Entry 7CGP (electron microscopy, 3.70 A resolution); this record covers chains A and L of the 15 polymer chains in the assembly.

[Chain A]
Name: Mitochondrial import inner membrane translocase subunit Tim22
Source organism: Homo sapiens
UniProt: Q9Y584 (TIM22_HUMAN); numbering as in UniProt (aligned over 1-194)
Amino-acid sequence (194 residues; row label = number of the first residue in the row):
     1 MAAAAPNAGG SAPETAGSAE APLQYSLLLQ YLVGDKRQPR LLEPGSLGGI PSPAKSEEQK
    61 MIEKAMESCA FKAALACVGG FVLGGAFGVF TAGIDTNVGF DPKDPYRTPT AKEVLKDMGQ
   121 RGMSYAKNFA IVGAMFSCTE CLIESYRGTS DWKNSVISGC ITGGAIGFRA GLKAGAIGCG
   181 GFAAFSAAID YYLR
Not modelled in the structure: 1-21, 94-118, 194
Disulfide bonds: C69-C141, C160-C179
Reported in the primary citation:
  - disease-associated variants - V33L (citing earlier work)

[Chain L]
Name: Mitochondrial import inner membrane translocase subunit Tim9
Source organism: Homo sapiens
UniProt: Q9Y5J7 (TIM9_HUMAN); numbering as in UniProt (aligned over 1-89)
Amino-acid sequence (89 residues; row label = number of the first residue in the row):
     1 MAAQIPESDQ IKQFKEFLGT YNKLTETCFL DCVKDFTTRE VKPEETTCSE HCLQKYLKMT
    61 QRISMRFQEY HIQQNEALAA KAGLLGQPR
Not modelled in the structure: 1-4, 83-89
Disulfide bonds: C28-C52, C32-C48
Swiss-Prot annotation at these positions:
  - motif: C28 to C52 (Twin CX3C motif)
  - modified residue: A2 (N-acetylalanine)

[How chain A and chain L interact]
Residue-residue contacts (17):
  D35(A) - L78(L)
  D35(A) - K81(L)  hydrogen bond (backbone-side chain)
  R37(A) - Q74(L)  hydrogen bond
  R37(A) - L78(L)
  Q38(A) - L78(L)
  P39(A) - N75(L)
  P39(A) - L78(L)
  R40(A) - H71(L)
  R40(A) - N75(L)  hydrogen bond (backbone-side chain)
  L42(A) - F67(L)  hydrophobic
  L42(A) - H71(L)
  G45(A) - Q13(L)
  G49(A) - E16(L)
  I50(A) - F17(L)  hydrophobic
  I50(A) - T20(L)
  S52(A) - Q61(L)
  P53(A) - Q61(L)
Other interface residues (no listed pair), chain A (14 interface residues in all): S46, L47, K60
Other interface residues (no listed pair), chain L (14 interface residues in all): L57, T60, M65
From the paper, about this interface:
  - residue pairs: N75(L)-R40(A) (hydrogen bond)
  - interface residues, chain L: F17(L)

[In short]
The chain A/chain L interface involves 14 residues from each chain; the contacts include 3 hydrogen bonds.
Among the polar pairs are D35(A)-K81(L), R37(A)-Q74(L) and R40(A)-N75(L). The authors report a hydrogen bond
between N75(L) and R40(A). The paper reports the interface residue F17(L).
Here chain A is Mitochondrial import inner membrane translocase subunit Tim22 and chain L is Mitochondrial
import inner membrane translocase subunit Tim9, both from Homo sapiens. Entry 7CGP (Cryo-EM structure of the
human mitochondrial translocase TIM22 complex at 3.7 angstrom) was determined by electron microscopy.
